PDB entry 3OWE | X-ray diffraction, 2.60 A resolution | chains A and B

== Chain A ==
Protein: Beta-chain
Organism: Mus musculus
Notes: fragment: variable domain
UniProtKB: A2NTY6 (A2NTY6_MOUSE); aligned to UniProt positions 29-139 over residues 0-110 (the alignment contains insertions or deletions, so no single offset holds)
Sequence (112 residues; row label = number of the first residue in the row; numbers below 1 keep their minus sign (Ala-1 is residue -1)):
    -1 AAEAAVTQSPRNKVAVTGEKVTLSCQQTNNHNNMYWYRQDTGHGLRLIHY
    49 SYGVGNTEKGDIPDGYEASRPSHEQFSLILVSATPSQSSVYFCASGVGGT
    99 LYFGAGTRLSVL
Not modelled in the structure: -1 to 1
Construct notes: expression tag (-1); engineered mutation Ala0 (Met29 in A2NTY6), Glu17 (Gly46 in A2NTY6), Gln24 (Asn53 in A2NTY6), Val52 (Ala81 in A2NTY6), Asn54 (Ser83 in A2NTY6), Glu65 (Lys94 in A2NTY6), His71 (Gln100 in A2NTY6), Gln73 (Asn102 in A2NTY6), Val79 (Glu108 in A2NTY6), Ser80 (Leu109 in A2NTY6), Ser86 (Thr115 in A2NTY6), Val95 (Leu125 in A2NTY6), Leu99 (Gln133 in A2NTY6), Ala103 (Pro137 in A2NTY6), Ser108 (Leu142 in A2NTY6)
Disulfide bonds: Cys23-Cys91

== Chain B ==
Protein: Enterotoxin SEG
Organism: Staphylococcus aureus
UniProtKB: D0EMB6 (D0EMB6_STAAU); the construct has insertions or renumbered stretches relative to UniProt, so the offset changes along the chain: 2-98 = UniProt 1-97; 104-233 = UniProt 104-233
Sequence (234 residues; each row starts with the number of its first residue; note: 5 numbers in that range are skipped by the numbering (no residue carries them; nothing is unmodelled there); a row labelled like 98A-98F holds insertion residues (98A, then the next letters in order)):
     1 AQPDPKLDELNKVSDYKSNKGTMGNVMNLYMSPPVEGRGVINSRQFLSHD
    51 LIFPIEYKSYNEVKTELENTELANNYKGKKVDIFGVPYFYTCIIPKSE
98A-98F PDINQN
   104 FGGCCMYGGLTFNSSENERDKLITVQVTIDNRQSLGFTITTNKNMVTIQE
   154 LDYKARHWLTKEKKLYEFDGSAFESGYIKFTEKNNTSFWFDLFPKKELVP
   204 FVPYKFLNIYGDNKVVDSKSIKMEVFLNTH
Not modelled in the structure: 98A-98F, 121
Construct notes: expression tag (1)
Disulfide bonds: Cys92-Cys108

== How chain A and chain B interact ==
Pairs across the interface (22):
  His47(A) - Phe171(B)
  Tyr50(A) - Tyr90(B)  hydrophobic
  Tyr50(A) - Pro203(B)  hydrophobic
  Val52(A) - Tyr60(B)
  Val52(A) - Phe89(B)
  Val52(A) - Tyr90(B)
  Gly53(A) - Asn25(B)
  Gly53(A) - Asn28(B)  hydrogen bond (backbone-side chain)
  Asn54(A) - Asn25(B)
  Asn54(A) - Tyr90(B)
  Thr55(A) - Thr22(B)
  Thr55(A) - Asn25(B)  hydrogen bond (backbone-side chain)
  Thr55(A) - Phe171(B)
  Glu56(A) - Asn25(B)  hydrogen bond
  Glu56(A) - Val202(B)
  Glu56(A) - Pro203(B)
  Glu56(A) - Phe204(B)  hydrogen bond (side chain-backbone)
  Lys57(A) - Gly21(B)
  Lys57(A) - Thr22(B)
  Lys57(A) - Asp172(B)  salt bridge
  Glu65(A) - Phe171(B)
  Ala66(A) - Phe171(B)
Also at the interface, not in a pair above, chain A (12 interface residues in all): Gly51, Tyr64
Also at the interface, not in a pair above, chain B (14 interface residues in all): Lys17, Lys20

== Summary ==
The interface between chain A and chain B involves 12 residues on one side and 14 on the other, with 4
hydrogen bonds and 1 salt bridge. Among the polar pairs are Lys57(A)-Asp172(B), Gly53(A)-Asn28(B) and
Thr55(A)-Asn25(B).
Chain A is Beta-chain (Mus musculus) and chain B is Enterotoxin SEG (Staphylococcus aureus); the structure,
Crystal Structure of Staphylococcal Enterotoxin G (SEG) in Complex with a High Affinity Mutant Mouse T-cell
..., was determined by X-ray diffraction together with 3MC0 from the same study.
